Entry 5VC0 (X-ray diffraction, 2.70 A resolution); this record covers chain A.

[Chain A]
Molecule: Cytochrome P450 3A4
From: Homo sapiens
Notes: EC 1.14.13.157, 1.14.13.32, 1.14.13.67, 1.14.13.9; engineered mutation(s): residue 3-22 deletion, C-terminal 4-histidine tag
UniProt: P08684 (CP3A4_HUMAN); numbering as in UniProt (aligned over 23-503)
Sequence (487 residues; numbered 1 to 507; 20 numbers in that range are skipped by the numbering (no residue carries them; nothing is unmodelled there); the number before each row is that of its first residue):
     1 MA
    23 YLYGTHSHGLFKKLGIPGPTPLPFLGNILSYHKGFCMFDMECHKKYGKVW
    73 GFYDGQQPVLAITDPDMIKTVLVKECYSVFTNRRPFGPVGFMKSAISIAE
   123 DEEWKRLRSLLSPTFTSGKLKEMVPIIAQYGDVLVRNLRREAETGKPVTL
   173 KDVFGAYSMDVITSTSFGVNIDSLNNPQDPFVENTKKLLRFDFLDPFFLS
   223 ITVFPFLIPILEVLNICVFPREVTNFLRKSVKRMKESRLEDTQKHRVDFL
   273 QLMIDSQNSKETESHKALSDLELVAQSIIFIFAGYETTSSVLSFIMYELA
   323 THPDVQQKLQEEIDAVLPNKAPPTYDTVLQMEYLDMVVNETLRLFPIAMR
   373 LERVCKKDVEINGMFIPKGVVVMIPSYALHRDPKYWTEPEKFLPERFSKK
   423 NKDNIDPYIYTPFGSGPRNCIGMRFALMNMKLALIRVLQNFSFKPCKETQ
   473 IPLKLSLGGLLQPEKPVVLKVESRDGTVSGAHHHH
Unresolved in the structure: 1-2, 23-27, 282-287, 497-507
Differences from the reference sequence: expression tag (504-507)
Metal / ion sites: heme Fe: Cys-442 (together with ritonavir)
Residues lining bound ligands:
  - heme (HEM): Leu-94, Arg-105, Ile-118, Ser-119, Trp-126, Arg-130, Phe-137, Ile-184, Ile-301, Phe-302, Ala-305, Gly-306, Thr-309, Thr-310, Val-313, Leu-364, Ile-369, Ala-370, Leu-373, Arg-375, Pro-434, Phe-435, Gly-436, Ser-437, Arg-440, Asn-441, Cys-442, Ile-443, Gly-444, Phe-447, Ala-448, Met-452
  - ritonavir (RIT): Tyr-53, Phe-57, Asp-76, Arg-105, Arg-106, Phe-108, Met-114, Ser-119, Ile-120, Leu-210, Leu-211, Phe-213, Phe-215, Thr-224, Phe-241, Ile-301, Phe-304, Ala-305, Thr-309, Ile-369, Ala-370, Met-371, Arg-372, Glu-374, Cys-442, Gly-481
From the paper describing this entry:
  - mutagenesis - C58A, C58A/C64M/C98A/C239T/C377A/C468S, C58S, C64M, C64T, C64V: unchanged expression
  - mutagenesis - C64L, C239T (1.6-fold), C377A, C377S, C468A, C468S (2.7-fold): increased expression
  - mutagenesis - C64T, C64V, C98A, C98S, C98T, C98V, C239A, C239S, C239V: decreased expression
  - mutagenesis - C64A, C64S: abolished expression

[In short]
Bound to chain A: heme and ritonavir. From the paper: C64T, C64V and C98A, among others, reduce expression;
C64L, C239T and C377A, among others, increase expression; 21 substitutions were tested in all.
Chain A is Cytochrome P450 3A4 (Homo sapiens); the structure, Crystal structure of human CYP3A4 bound to
ritonavir, was determined by X-ray diffraction together with 5VCC, 5VCD, 5VCE and 5VCG from the same study.
